Entry 5Z5T (X-ray diffraction, 1.99 A resolution); this record covers chain A.

# Chain A
Protein: Bromodomain-containing protein 4
From: Homo sapiens
Notes: fragment: first bromodomain
UniProt: O60885 (BRD4_HUMAN); residue numbers follow UniProt; this construct covers 44-167
Sequence (125 residues; numbered 43 to 167; the number before each row is that of its first residue):
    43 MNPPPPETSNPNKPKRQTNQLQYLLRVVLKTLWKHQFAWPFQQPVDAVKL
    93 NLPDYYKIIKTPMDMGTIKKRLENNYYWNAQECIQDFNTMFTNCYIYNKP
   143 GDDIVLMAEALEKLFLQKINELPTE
Unresolved in the structure: 167
Construct notes: initiating methionine (43)
Ligand contacts: 2-amino-4-(1H-imidazol-1-yl)quinolin-8-ol (96R): Trp-81, Pro-82, Phe-83, Val-87, Leu-92, Leu-94, Tyr-97, Asn-135, Cys-136, Tyr-139, Asn-140, Ile-146
Swiss-Prot annotation at these positions:
  - site: Asn-140 (Acetylated histone binding)
  - cross-link: Lys-99 (Glycyl lysine isopeptide (Lys-Gly) (interchain with G-Cter in SUMO2))

# Overview
Bound to chain A: 2-amino-4-(1H-imidazol-1-yl)quinolin-8-ol.
Chain A is Bromodomain-containing protein 4 (Homo sapiens); the structure, The first bromodomain of BRD4 with
compound BDF-2141, was determined by X-ray diffraction together with 5Z5U and 5Z5V from the same study.
